PDB entry 4I50 | X-ray diffraction, 2.30 A resolution | chains D and E of the 6 polymer chains in the assembly

[Chain D]
Molecule: Tubulin beta-2B chain
Source organism: Bos taurus
Reference sequence: Q6B856 (TBB2B_BOVIN); the author numbering skips numbers that UniProt does not, so the offset changes along the chain: 1-42 = UniProt 1-42; 45-360 = UniProt 43-358; 369-455 = UniProt 359-445
Chain sequence (445 residues; numbered 1 to 455; 10 numbers in that range are skipped by the numbering (no residue carries them; nothing is unmodelled there); the number before each row is that of its first residue):
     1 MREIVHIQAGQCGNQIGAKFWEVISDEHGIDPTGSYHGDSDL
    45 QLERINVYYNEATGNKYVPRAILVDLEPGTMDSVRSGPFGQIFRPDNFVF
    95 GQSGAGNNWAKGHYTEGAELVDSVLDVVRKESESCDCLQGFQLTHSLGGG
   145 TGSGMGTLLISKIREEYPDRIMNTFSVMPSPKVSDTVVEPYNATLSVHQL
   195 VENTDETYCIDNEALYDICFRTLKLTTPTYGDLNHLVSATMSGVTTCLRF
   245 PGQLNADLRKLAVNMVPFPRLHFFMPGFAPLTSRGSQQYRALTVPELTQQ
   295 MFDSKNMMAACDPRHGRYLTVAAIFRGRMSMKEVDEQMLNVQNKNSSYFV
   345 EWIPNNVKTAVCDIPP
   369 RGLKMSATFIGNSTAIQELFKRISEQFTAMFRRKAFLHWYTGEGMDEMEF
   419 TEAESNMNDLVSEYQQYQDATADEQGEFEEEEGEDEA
Disordered / not traced: 1, 442-455
Ion coordination: Mg2+: Asp179 (together with GDP)
Small-molecule neighbours:
  - epothilone a (EP): Cys213, Leu217, Leu219, Asp226, His229, Leu230, Ala233, Phe272, Pro274, Leu275, Thr276, Arg278, Gln281, Arg284, Ala285, Leu286, Leu371
  - GDP (guanosine-5'-diphosphate): Gly10, Gln11, Cys12, Gln15, Ile16, Asp69, Asn101, Ser140, Gly142, Gly143, Gly144, Thr145, Gly146, Val171, Pro173, Val177, Asp179, Glu183, Asn206, Leu209, Tyr224, Leu227, Asn228
Curated features (UniProtKB/Swiss-Prot):
  - motif: Met1 to Ile4 (MREI motif)
  - binding site (GTP): Gln11, Glu71, Ser140, Gly144, Thr145, Gly146, Asn206, Asn228
  - binding site (Mg(2+)): Glu71
  - modified residue: Ser40 (Phosphoserine), Thr57 (Phosphothreonine), Lys60 (N6-acetyllysine), Ser174 (Phosphoserine), Thr287 (Phosphothreonine), Thr292 (Phosphothreonine), Arg320 (Omega-N-methylarginine), Glu448 (5-glutamyl polyglutamate)
  - cross-link (Glycyl lysine isopeptide (Lys-Gly)): Lys60 (interchain with G-Cter in ubiquitin), Lys326 (interchain with G-Cter in ubiquitin)

[Chain E]
Molecule: Stathmin-4
Source organism: Rattus norvegicus
Reference sequence: P63043 (STMN4_RAT); residues 3-145 here correspond to UniProt positions 47-189 (UniProt number = residue number + 44)
Chain sequence (143 residues; numbered 3 to 145; the number before each row is that of its first residue):
     3 MADMEVIELNKCTSGQSFEVILKPPSFDGVPEFNASLPRRRDPSLEEIQK
    53 KLEAAEERRKYQEAELLKHLAEKREHEREVIQKAIEENNNFIKMAKEKLA
   103 QKMESNKENREAHLAAMLERLQEKDKHAEEVRKNKELKEEASR
Disordered / not traced: 3-5, 29-43, 144-145
Sequence notes: cloning artifact (3-4)
Curated features (UniProtKB/Swiss-Prot):
  - modified residue: Ser46 (Phosphoserine)

[Chain D / chain E interface]
Residue-residue contacts - 21 pairs, chain D then chain E:
  His107(D) with Lys126(E)
  Tyr108(D) with Lys126(E); His129(E), hydrogen bond; Ala130(E), hydrophobic; Val133(E), hydrophobic; Arg134(E), hydrogen bond (backbone-side chain)
  Ala112(D) with Arg134(E)
  Ser155(D) with Leu123(E)
  Lys156(D) with Asp127(E)
  Arg158(D) with Leu123(E)
  Glu159(D) with Leu120(E); Leu123(E); Asp127(E)
  Pro162(D) with Met119(E)
  Asn197(D) with Leu123(E)
  Thr409(D) with Lys140(E), hydrogen bond (backbone-side chain)
  Gly410(D) with Lys137(E)
  Glu411(D) with Lys137(E), salt bridge
  Gly412(D) with Val133(E); Asn136(E), hydrogen bond (backbone-side chain)
  Glu417(D) with His129(E), salt bridge
Also at the interface, not in a pair above, chain D (18 interface residues in all): Thr109, Asp163, Gln193, Met413
Also at the interface, not in a pair above, chain E (14 interface residues in all): Arg112, Leu116

[Overview]
Chain D and chain E form an interface of 18 and 14 residues respectively; the contacts include 4 hydrogen
bonds and 2 salt bridges. Polar contacts include Glu411(D)-Lys137(E), Glu417(D)-His129(E) and
Tyr108(D)-His129(E). Chain D binds GDP and epothilone a.
Chain D is Tubulin beta-2B chain (Bos taurus) and chain E is Stathmin-4 (Rattus norvegicus); the structure,
Crystal structure of tubulin-stathmin-TTL-Epothilone A complex, was determined by X-ray diffraction, deposited
together with 4I4T and 4I55.
